Entry 9F60 (electron microscopy, 2.39 A resolution); this record covers chains 2B and 2F of the 12 polymer chains in the assembly.

[Chain 2B]
Name: Cytochrome c oxidase polypeptide II
Organism: Chlamydomonas reinhardtii
UniProt: Q9AU05 (Q9AU05_CHLRE); residues -126 to 157 here correspond to UniProt positions 1-284 (UniProt number = residue number + 127)
Amino-acid sequence (284 residues; numbered -126 to 157; the number before each row is that of its first residue; numbers below 1 keep their minus sign (Met-126 is residue -126)):
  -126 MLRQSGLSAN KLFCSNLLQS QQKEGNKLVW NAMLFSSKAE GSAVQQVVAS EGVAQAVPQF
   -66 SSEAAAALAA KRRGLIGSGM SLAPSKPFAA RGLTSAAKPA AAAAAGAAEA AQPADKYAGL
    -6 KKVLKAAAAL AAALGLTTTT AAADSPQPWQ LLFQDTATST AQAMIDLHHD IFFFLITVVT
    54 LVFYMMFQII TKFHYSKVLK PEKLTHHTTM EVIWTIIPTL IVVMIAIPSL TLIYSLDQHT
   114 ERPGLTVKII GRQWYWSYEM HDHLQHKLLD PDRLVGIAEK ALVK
Unresolved in the structure: -126 to 16
Residues lining bound ligands:
  - heme a (HEA): Val51, Pro91, Ile94
  - phosphatidylethanolamine (PTY): Gln23, Leu24, Leu25, Phe45, Ile49

[Chain 2F]
Name: Cox5c
Organism: Chlamydomonas reinhardtii
UniProt: A8J7H8 (A8J7H8_CHLRE); the author numbering skips numbers that UniProt does not, so the offset changes along the chain: -9 to 20 = UniProt 1-30; 31-96 = UniProt 31-96
Amino-acid sequence (96 residues; numbered -9 to 96; 10 numbers in that range are skipped by the numbering (no residue carries them; nothing is unmodelled there); the number before each row is that of its first residue; numbers below 1 keep their minus sign (Met-9 is residue -9)):
    -9 MSQAPATAAS KAVYAPSEYF KYGEGASKHF
    31 GFAKHVAIAM TVGLGLSFAW KTWHWNEKRY IAQYYADMAR REAREDAARK SALADKYKQL
    91 EEELLS
Unresolved in the structure: -9 to 0
Residues lining bound ligands: phosphatidylethanolamine (PTY): Leu46, Trp50, Trp53

[How chain 2B and chain 2F interact]
Pairs across the interface (57; chain 2B residue first):
  Leu25(2B) - Trp50(2F)  hydrophobic
  Leu25(2B) - Trp53(2F)  hydrophobic
  Gln35(2B) - Lys58(2F)
  Asp39(2B) - His54(2F)  salt bridge
  Asp39(2B) - Lys58(2F)  salt bridge
  His42(2B) - Trp50(2F)  hydrogen bond (backbone-side chain)
  His42(2B) - Lys51(2F)
  His42(2B) - His54(2F)  hydrogen bond
  Asp43(2B) - Lys51(2F)  salt bridge
  Phe45(2B) - Trp50(2F)
  Phe46(2B) - Ser47(2F)  hydrogen bond (backbone-side chain)
  Phe46(2B) - Phe48(2F)  hydrophobic
  Ile49(2B) - Leu46(2F)  hydrophobic
  Ile49(2B) - Ser47(2F)
  Ile49(2B) - Trp50(2F)  hydrophobic
  Thr50(2B) - Met40(2F)
  Thr50(2B) - Gly43(2F)  hydrogen bond (side chain-backbone)
  Thr50(2B) - Ser47(2F)  hydrogen bond
  Thr53(2B) - Val42(2F)
  Thr53(2B) - Gly43(2F)
  Leu54(2B) - Ala39(2F)  hydrophobic
  Tyr57(2B) - His35(2F)
  Tyr57(2B) - Ile38(2F)
  Tyr57(2B) - Ala39(2F)  hydrophobic
  Met58(2B) - Phe32(2F)  hydrophobic
  Met58(2B) - Val36(2F)  hydrophobic
  Gln61(2B) - His35(2F)
  Lys65(2B) - Phe20(2F)
  Lys65(2B) - His35(2F)
  Phe66(2B) - Ala16(2F)
  Phe66(2B) - Phe20(2F)  hydrophobic
  Val71(2B) - Ala16(2F)  hydrophobic
  Lys73(2B) - Ser7(2F)  hydrogen bond
  Lys73(2B) - Phe10(2F)
  Pro74(2B) - Glu8(2F)
  Pro74(2B) - Tyr9(2F)
  Pro74(2B) - Phe10(2F)  hydrogen bond (backbone-backbone)
  Glu75(2B) - Phe10(2F)
  Glu75(2B) - Lys11(2F)
  Glu75(2B) - Tyr12(2F)
  Glu75(2B) - Gly13(2F)  hydrogen bond (side chain-backbone)
  Glu75(2B) - Glu14(2F)
  Glu75(2B) - Gly15(2F)  hydrogen bond (side chain-backbone)
  Glu75(2B) - Ala16(2F)
  Glu75(2B) - Ser17(2F)  hydrogen bond
  Lys76(2B) - Phe10(2F)  hydrogen bond (backbone-backbone)
  Lys76(2B) - Tyr12(2F)
  Leu77(2B) - Tyr12(2F)  hydrophobic
  Met83(2B) - Phe32(2F)  hydrophobic
  Leu142(2B) - Leu83(2F)  hydrophobic
  Leu142(2B) - Tyr87(2F)  hydrogen bond (backbone-side chain)
  Asp143(2B) - Tyr87(2F)
  Arg146(2B) - Tyr87(2F)
  Leu147(2B) - Tyr87(2F)  hydrophobic
  Ile150(2B) - Glu91(2F)
  Ile150(2B) - Leu94(2F)  hydrophobic
  Lys153(2B) - Glu91(2F)  salt bridge
Interface residues without a listed pair, chain 2B (33 interface residues in all): Thr29, Ala30, Lys70, Ala154
Interface residues without a listed pair, chain 2F (38 interface residues in all): Leu44, Ile61, Tyr65, Lys80, Ala84, Leu90

[Overview]
Chain 2B and chain 2F form an interface of 33 and 38 residues respectively, with 12 hydrogen bonds and 4 salt
bridges. Polar contacts include Asp39(2B)-His54(2F), Asp39(2B)-Lys58(2F) and Asp43(2B)-Lys51(2F).
Phosphatidylethanolamine is bound between chain 2B and chain 2F. Chain 2B binds heme a.
Here chain 2B is Cytochrome c oxidase polypeptide II and chain 2F is Cox5c, both from Chlamydomonas
reinhardtii. Entry 9F60 (Structure of the Chlamydomonas reinhardtii respiratory complex IV from respiratory
supercomplex) was determined by electron microscopy (same publication as 9F5X, 9F5Y, 9F5Z, 9F61 and 9F62).
